Entry 8X9T (electron microscopy, 2.75 A resolution); this record covers chains A and R of the 5 polymer chains in the assembly.

== Chain A ==
Protein: Gs protein alpha subunit
Organism: Bos taurus
Amino-acid sequence (361 residues; row label = number of the first residue in the row; note: 26 numbers in that range are skipped by the numbering (no residue carries them; nothing is unmodelled there)):
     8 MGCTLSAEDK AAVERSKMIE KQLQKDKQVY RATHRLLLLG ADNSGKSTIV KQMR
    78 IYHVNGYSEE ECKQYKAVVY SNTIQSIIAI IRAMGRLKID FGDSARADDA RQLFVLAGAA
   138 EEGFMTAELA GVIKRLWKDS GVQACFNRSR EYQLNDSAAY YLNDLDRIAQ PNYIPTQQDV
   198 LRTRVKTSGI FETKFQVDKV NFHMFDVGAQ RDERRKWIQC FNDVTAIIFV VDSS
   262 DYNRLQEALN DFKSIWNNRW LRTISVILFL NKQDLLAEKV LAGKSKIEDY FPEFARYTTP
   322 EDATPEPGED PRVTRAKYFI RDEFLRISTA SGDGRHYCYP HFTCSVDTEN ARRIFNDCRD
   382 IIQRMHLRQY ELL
Unresolved in the structure: 8-11, 78-204, 262-263

== Chain R ==
Protein: Adhesion G-protein coupled receptor D1
Organism: Homo sapiens
UniProtKB: Q6QNK2 (AGRD1_HUMAN); residue numbers follow UniProt; this construct covers 277-874
Amino-acid sequence (598 residues; row label = number of the first residue in the row):
   277 HPIITNLTEE RKTFQSPGVI LSYLQNVSLS LPSKSLSEQT ALNLTKTFLK AVGEILLLPG
   337 WIALSEDSAV VLSLIDTIDT VMGHVSSNLH GSTPQVTVEG SSAMAEFSVA KILPKTVNSS
   397 HYRFPAHGQS FIQIPHEAFH RHAWSTVVGL LYHSMHYYLN NIWPAHTKIA EAMHHQDCLL
   457 FATSHLISLE VSPPPTLSQN LSGSPLITVH LKHRLTRKQH SEATNSSNRV FVYCAFLDFS
   517 SGEGVWSNHG CALTRGNLTY SVCRCTHLTN FAILMQVVPL ELARGHQVAL SSISYVGCSL
   577 SVLCLVATLV TFAVLSSVST IRNQRYHIHA NLSFAVLVAQ VLLLISFRLE PGTTPCQVMA
   637 VLLHYFFLSA FAWMLVEGLH LYSMVIKVFG SEDSKHRYYY GMGWGFPLLI CIISLSFAMD
   697 SYGTSNNCWL SLASGAIWAF VAPALFVIVV NIGILIAVTR VISQISADNY KIHGDPSAFK
   757 LTAKAVAVLL PILGTSWVFG VLAVNGCAVV FQYMFATLNS LQGLFIFLFH CLLNSEVRAA
   817 FKHKTKVWSL TSSSARTSNA KPFHSDLMNG TRPGMASTKL SPWDKSSHSA HRVDLSAV
Unresolved in the structure: 277-567, 746-752, 828-874
Disulfides: Cys-632/Cys-704
UniProt features mapped onto this chain:
  - region: Asn-546 to Val-554 (Stachel)
  - binding site (17beta-hydroxy-5alpha-androstan-3-one): Gln-563, Asn-795
  - site: Leu-544, Thr-545 (Cleavage)
  - glycosylation (N-linked (GlcNAc...) asparagine): Asn-282, Asn-302, Asn-319, Asn-394, Asn-476, Asn-501, Asn-533
  - natural variant: Pro-293 (P293A: Does not affect subcellular location), Gly-294 (G294R: Does not affect subcellular location), Pro-308 (P308S: Does not affect subcellular location), Leu-318 (L318F: Does not affect subcellular location), Ser-349 (S349N: Does not affect subcellular location), Asn-364 (N364S: Does not affect subcellular location), Thr-369 (T369M: Does not affect subcellular location), Phe-383 (F383S: Does not affect subcellular location), Val-393 (V393M: Does not affect subcellular location), His-397 (H397Q: Does not affect subcellular location), Arg-399 (R399C: Does not affect subcellular location), Gly-404 (G404A: Does not affect subcellular location), 57 further natural variant entries in UniProt
  - mutagenesis: His-543 (H543D: Increased G protein-coupled receptor signaling; H543R: Does not affect membrane trafficking and basal activity. Abolished autoproteolytic cleavage), Leu-544 (L544N: Increased G protein-coupled receptor signaling), Thr-545 (T545A: Decreased autoproteolytic cleavage and decreased G-protein coupled receptor activity; does not affect subcellular location), Asn-546 (N546A: Strongly decreased G protein-coupled receptor signaling), Phe-547 (F547A: Strongly decreased G protein-coupled receptor signaling), Ile-549 (I549A: Strongly decreased G protein-coupled receptor signaling), Leu-550 (L550A: Abolishes G-protein coupled receptor activity; does not affect subcellular location), Met-551 (M551A: Abolishes G-protein coupled receptor activity; does not affect subcellular location), Val-553 (V553A: Strongly decreased G protein-coupled receptor signaling), Val-554 (V554A: Abolishes G-protein coupled receptor activity; does not affect subcellular location), Gln-563 (Q563A: Decreased activation by 5alpha-dihydrotestosterone), His-605 (H605A: Strongly decreased G protein-coupled receptor signaling), 32 further mutagenesis entries in UniProt

== Interface between chain A and chain R ==
Contacting residue pairs (38; chain A residue first):
  His-41(A) / Phe-665(R)
  Phe-376(A) / Phe-665(R)  hydrophobic
  Cys-379(A) / Phe-665(R)
  Arg-380(A) / Lys-663(R)
  Arg-380(A) / Val-664(R)
  Arg-380(A) / Phe-665(R)
  Ile-383(A) / Val-664(R)  hydrophobic
  Ile-383(A) / Phe-665(R)  hydrophobic
  Gln-384(A) / Val-661(R)  hydrogen bond (side chain-backbone)
  Gln-384(A) / Val-664(R)
  Gln-384(A) / Val-737(R)
  Gln-384(A) / Ile-741(R)
  Arg-385(A) / Ile-741(R)
  His-387(A) / Met-660(R)  hydrogen bond (side chain-backbone)
  His-387(A) / Ser-667(R)
  Leu-388(A) / Val-661(R)  hydrophobic
  Leu-388(A) / Ile-738(R)  hydrophobic
  Leu-388(A) / Ile-741(R)  hydrophobic
  Gln-390(A) / Arg-601(R)  hydrogen bond (backbone-side chain)
  Gln-390(A) / Glu-812(R)
  Tyr-391(A) / Arg-601(R)
  Tyr-391(A) / Glu-653(R)
  Tyr-391(A) / His-656(R)
  Tyr-391(A) / Leu-657(R)  hydrophobic
  Tyr-391(A) / Met-660(R)  hydrophobic
  Tyr-391(A) / Val-764(R)
  Tyr-391(A) / Ile-768(R)  hydrophobic
  Glu-392(A) / Val-764(R)
  Glu-392(A) / Leu-809(R)
  Glu-392(A) / Asn-810(R)
  Glu-392(A) / Ser-811(R)
  Leu-393(A) / Val-734(R)  hydrophobic
  Leu-393(A) / Ile-738(R)  hydrophobic
  Leu-393(A) / Ala-761(R)
  Leu-393(A) / Val-764(R)  hydrophobic
  Leu-393(A) / Leu-765(R)  hydrophobic
  Leu-394(A) / Ile-741(R)  hydrophobic
  Leu-394(A) / Leu-757(R)
Interface residues without a listed pair, chain A (18 interface residues in all): Arg-38, Ala-39, Val-217, Phe-219
Interface residues without a listed pair, chain R (29 interface residues in all): Asn-599, His-605, Ile-662, Glu-668, Asp-669, Gln-740

== Summary ==
The interface between chain A and chain R involves 18 residues on one side and 29 on the other; the contacts
include 3 hydrogen bonds. Among the polar pairs are Gln-384(A)/Val-661(R), His-387(A)/Met-660(R) and
Gln-390(A)/Arg-601(R).
Chain A is Gs protein alpha subunit (Bos taurus) and chain R is Adhesion G-protein coupled receptor D1 (Homo
sapiens); the structure, Identification, structure and agonist design of an androgen membrane receptor, was
determined by electron microscopy together with 8X9S, 8X9U, 9IV1 and 9IV2 from the same study.
